1U4M - chains A and B; structure by X-ray diffraction, 2.00 A resolution.

== Chain A (and B) ==
Molecule: Small inducible cytokine A5
Source organism: Homo sapiens
Notes: chain B of this document is another copy of the same molecule, construct and numbering; everything in this record applies to it too
UniProtKB: P13501 (CCL5_HUMAN); residues 1-68 here correspond to UniProt positions 24-91 (UniProt number = residue number + 23)
Chain sequence (68 residues; numbered 1 to 68; the number before each row is that of its first residue):
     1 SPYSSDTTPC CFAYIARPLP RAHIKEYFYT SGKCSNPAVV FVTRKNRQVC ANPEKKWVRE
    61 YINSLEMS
Disordered / not traced: 1 (chain B: 1-3)
Disulfides: Cys10-Cys34, Cys11-Cys50
Reported in the primary citation:
  - binding site for the ligand UAP: Tyr3, His23, Lys45
  - binding site for 2-deoxy-2-(sulfoamino)-alpha-D-glucopyranose: Gly32
  - mutagenesis - Y3A: unchanged binding to heparin octasaccharide

== Interface between chain A and chain B ==
Pairs across the interface - 40 pairs, chain A then chain B:
  Tyr3(A) with Ala13(B)
  Ser4(A) with Ala13(B)
  Ser5(A) with Ala13(B); Tyr14(B); Ile15(B); Val49(B); Cys50(B), hydrogen bond (backbone-backbone)
  Asp6(A) with Arg47(B), salt bridge; Gln48(B); Cys50(B)
  Thr7(A) with Pro9(B); Cys10(B); Val40(B); Gln48(B), hydrogen bond; Cys50(B)
  Thr8(A) with Thr8(B); Pro9(B); Cys10(B), hydrogen bond (backbone-backbone)
  Pro9(A) with Thr7(B); Thr8(B)
  Cys10(A) with Thr7(B); Thr8(B), hydrogen bond (backbone-backbone); Cys10(B), hydrophobic; Phe12(B), hydrophobic
  Phe12(A) with Thr8(B); Cys10(B), hydrophobic; Lys33(B); Cys34(B)
  Ala13(A) with Ser4(B); Ser5(B)
  Tyr14(A) with Ser5(B)
  Ile15(A) with Ser5(B)
  Lys33(A) with Phe12(B)
  Cys34(A) with Phe12(B)
  Val40(A) with Thr7(B)
  Gln48(A) with Asp6(B)
  Val49(A) with Ser5(B)
  Cys50(A) with Ser5(B), hydrogen bond (backbone-backbone); Asp6(B); Thr7(B)
Interface residues without a listed pair, chain A (19 interface residues in all): Cys11
Interface residues without a listed pair, chain B (19 interface residues in all): Cys11

== In short ==
The chain A/chain B interface involves 19 residues from each chain; the contacts include 5 hydrogen bonds and
1 salt bridge. Among the polar pairs are Asp6(A)-Arg47(B), Thr7(A)-Gln48(B) and Ser5(A)-Cys50(B). From the
paper: a binding site for the ligand UAP at Tyr3(A), His23(A) and Lys45(A); Y3A of chain A leaves binding to
heparin octasaccharide unchanged.
Both chains are Small inducible cytokine A5 (Homo sapiens). Entry 1U4M (human RANTES complexed to
heparin-derived disaccharide III-S) was determined by X-ray diffraction (same publication as 1U4L, 1U4P and
1U4R).
